5ZEU - chains a and o of the 22 polymer chains in the assembly; structure by electron microscopy, 3.70 A resolution.

[Chain a]
Molecule: 16S rRNA
Source organism: Mycobacterium smegmatis (strain ATCC 700084 / mc(2)155)
Sequence (1528 nucleotides; each row starts with the number of its first residue):
     1 UUUUUGUUUG GAGAGUUUGA UCCUGGCUCA GGACGAACGC UGGCGGCGUG CUUAACACAU
    61 GCAAGUCGAA CGGAAAGGCC CUUUCGGGGG UACUCGAGUG GCGAACGGGU GAGUAACACG
   121 UGGGUGAUCU GCCCUGCACU UUGGGAUAAG CCUGGGAAAC UGGGUCUAAU ACCGAAUACA
   181 CCCUGCUGGU CGCAUGGCCU GGUAGGGGAA AGCUUUUGCG GUGUGGGAUG GGCCCGCGGC
   241 CUAUCAGCUU GUUGGUGGGG UGAUGGCCUA CCAAGGCGAC GACGGGUAGC CGGCCUGAGA
   301 GGGUGACCGG CCACACUGGG ACUGAGAUAC GGCCCAGACU CCUACGGGAG GCAGCAGUGG
   361 GGAAUAUUGC ACAAUGGGCG CAAGCCUGAU GCAGCGACGC CGCGUGAGGG AUGACGGCCU
   421 UCGGGUUGUA AACCUCUUUC AGCACAGACG AAGCGCAAGU GACGGUAUGU GCAGAAGAAG
   481 GACCGGCCAA CUACGUGCCA GCAGCCGCGG UAAUACGUAG GGUCCGAGCG UUGUCCGGAA
   541 UUACUGGGCG UAAAGAGCUC GUAGGUGGUU UGUCGCGUUG UUCGUGAAAA CUCACAGCUU
   601 AACUGUGGGC GUGCGGGCGA UACGGGCAGA CUAGAGUACU GCAGGGGAGA CUGGAAUUCC
   661 UGGUGUAGCG GUGGAAUGCG CAGAUAUCAG GAGGAACACC GGUGGCGAAG GCGGGUCUCU
   721 GGGCAGUAAC UGACGCUGAG GAGCGAAAGC GUGGGGAGCG AACAGGAUUA GAUACCCUGG
   781 UAGUCCACGC CGUAAACGGU GGGUACUAGG UGUGGGUUUC CUUCCUUGGG AUCCGUGCCG
   841 UAGCUAACGC AUUAAGUACC CCGCCUGGGG AGUACGGCCG CAAGGCUAAA ACUCAAAGGA
   901 AUUGACGGGG GCCCGCACAA GCGGCGGAGC AUGUGGAUUA AUUCGAUGCA ACGCGAAGAA
   961 CCUUACCUGG GUUUGACAUG CACAGGACGC CGGCAGAGAU GUCGGUUCCC UUGUGGCCUG
  1021 UGUGCAGGUG GUGCAUGGCU GUCGUCAGCU CGUGUCGUGA GAUGUUGGGU UAAGUCCCGC
  1081 AACGAGCGCA ACCCUUGUCU CAUGUUGCCA GCACGUUAUG GUGGGGACUC GUGAGAGACU
  1141 GCCGGGGUCA ACUCGGAGGA AGGUGGGGAU GACGUCAAGU CAUCAUGCCC CUUAUGUCCA
  1201 GGGCUUCACA CAUGCUACAA UGGCCGGUAC AAAGGGCUGC GAUGCCGUGA GGUGGAGCGA
  1261 AUCCUUUCAA AGCCGGUCUC AGUUCGGAUC GGGGUCUGCA ACUCGACCCC GUGAAGUCGG
  1321 AGUCGCUAGU AAUCGCAGAU CAGCAACGCU GCGGUGAAUA CGUUCCCGGG CCUUGUACAC
  1381 ACCGCCCGUC ACGUCAUGAA AGUCGGUAAC ACCCGAAGCC GGUGGCCUAA CCCUUGUGGA
  1441 GGGAGCCGUC GAAGGUGGGA UCGGCGAUUG GGACGAAGUC GUAACAAGGU AGCCGUACCG
  1501 GAAGGUGCGG CUGGAUCACC UCCUUUCU
Disordered / not traced: 1-8, 823-826, 1519-1528

[Chain o]
Name: 30S ribosomal protein S15
Source organism: Mycobacterium smegmatis (strain ATCC 700084 / mc(2)155)
Reference sequence: A0QVQ3 (RS15_MYCS2); residues 1-89 here = UniProt positions 1-89
Sequence (89 residues; each row starts with the number of its first residue):
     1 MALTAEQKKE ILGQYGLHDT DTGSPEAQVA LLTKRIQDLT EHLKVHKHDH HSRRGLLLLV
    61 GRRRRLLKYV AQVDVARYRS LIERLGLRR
Disordered / not traced: 1, 89

[Interface between chain a and chain o]
Residue-residue contacts (68):
  U559(a) with Arg54(o), hydrogen bond to the sugar
  C560(a) with Leu57(o), sugar contact; Leu58(o), sugar contact
  G561(a) with Gly61(o), phosphate contact; Arg64(o), sugar contact; Arg65(o), salt bridge to the phosphate
  U562(a) with Arg64(o), phosphate contact; Lys68(o), salt bridge to the phosphate
  G636(a) with Thr22(o), base contact; Gly23(o), base contact; Gln28(o), hydrogen bond to the sugar
  U637(a) with Thr22(o), base contact; Gly23(o), base contact; Gln28(o), hydrogen bond to the sugar; Leu31(o), phosphate contact
  A638(a) with Lys8(o), hydrogen bond to the phosphate; Leu12(o), sugar contact; Thr22(o), hydrogen bond to the sugar; Leu31(o), phosphate contact
  C639(a) with Ala5(o), phosphate contact; Lys8(o), salt bridge to the phosphate
  G647(a) with His42(o), base contact; Asp49(o), hydrogen bond to the sugar; His51(o), sugar contact
  A648(a) with His46(o), hydrogen bond to the sugar; His48(o), sugar contact; Asp49(o), sugar contact
  G649(a) with His46(o), hydrogen bond to the sugar
  G707(a) with His51(o), sugar contact
  A708(a) with Arg54(o), salt bridge to the phosphate
  A709(a) with His51(o), hydrogen bond to the base
  G710(a) with His51(o), hydrogen bond to the base
  C719(a) with His42(o), hydrogen bond to the sugar
  U720(a) with Asp38(o), sugar contact; Leu39(o), phosphate contact; His42(o), hydrogen bond to the sugar; Ser52(o), sugar contact
  G721(a) with Ala2(o), hydrogen bond to the phosphate; Arg35(o), salt bridge to the phosphate; Leu39(o), sugar contact; Ser52(o), sugar contact; Gly55(o), sugar contact
  G722(a) with Arg35(o), salt bridge to the phosphate; Leu59(o), phosphate contact
  A729(a) with Thr20(o), sugar contact
  C730(a) with His18(o), phosphate contact; Thr20(o), sugar contact; Asp21(o), hydrogen bond to the sugar; Thr22(o), hydrogen bond to the sugar; Gly23(o), hydrogen bond to the base
  U731(a) with His18(o), salt bridge to the phosphate; Asp21(o), sugar contact; Thr22(o), sugar contact; Gly23(o), hydrogen bond to the sugar; Ser24(o), hydrogen bond to the sugar; Pro25(o), sugar contact
  G732(a) with Tyr69(o), sugar contact
  A733(a) with Tyr69(o), hydrogen bond to the phosphate
  C734(a) with Arg65(o), sugar contact; Leu66(o), sugar contact; Tyr69(o), sugar contact
  G735(a) with Arg65(o), phosphate contact
  C736(a) with Arg65(o), salt bridge to the phosphate
  G743(a) with Leu57(o), sugar contact
  C744(a) with His50(o), sugar contact
  C788(a) with His48(o), salt bridge to the phosphate
  G789(a) with Lys47(o), salt bridge to the phosphate; His48(o), salt bridge to the phosphate
Interface residues without a listed pair, chain a (34 interface residues in all): A563, G646, G745
Interface residues without a listed pair, chain o (36 interface residues in all): Arg62

[Overview]
34 residues of chain a face 36 of chain o across their interface, with 19 hydrogen bonds and 11 salt bridges.
Polar contacts include A709(a)-His51(o), G710(a)-His51(o) and C730(a)-Gly23(o).
Here chain a is 16S rRNA and chain o is 30S ribosomal protein S15, both from Mycobacterium smegmatis (strain
ATCC 700084 / mc(2)155). Entry 5ZEU (M. smegmatis P/P state 30S ribosomal subunit) was determined by electron
microscopy together with 5ZEB, 5ZEP, 5ZET and 5ZEY from the same study.
